PDB entry 8S9T | electron microscopy, 2.52 A resolution | chains B and F of the 6 polymer chains in the assembly

# Chain B
Name: TIGR03984 family CRISPR-associated protein
Source organism: Synechocystis sp. PCC 6803
Reference sequence: Q6ZED4 (Q6ZED4_SYNY3); numbering as in UniProt (aligned over 1-193)
Sequence (193 residues; numbered 1 to 193; the number before each row is that of its first residue):
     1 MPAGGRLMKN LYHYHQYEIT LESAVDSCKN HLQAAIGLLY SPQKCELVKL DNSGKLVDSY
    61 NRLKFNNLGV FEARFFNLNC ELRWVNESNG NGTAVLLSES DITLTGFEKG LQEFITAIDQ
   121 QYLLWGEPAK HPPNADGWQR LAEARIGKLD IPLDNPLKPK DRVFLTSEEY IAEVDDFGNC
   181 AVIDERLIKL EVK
Unresolved in the structure: 1-8

# Chain F
Molecule: Crispr RNA
Source organism: Synechocystis sp. PCC 6803
Sequence (37 nucleotides; each row starts with the number of its first residue):
     1 ACUGAAACUG UAGUAGAACC AAUCGGGGUC GUCAAUA

# How chain B and chain F interact
Residue-residue contacts (7; chain B residue first):
  Pro42(B) with A1(F), sugar contact; C2(F), base contact
  Phe71(B) with A1(F), stacking on the base
  Val85(B) with A1(F), base contact
  Asn86(B) with A1(F), hydrogen bond to the base
  Arg145(B) with G4(F), hydrogen bond to the base; A5(F), base contact
Other interface residues (no listed pair), chain B (7 interface residues in all): Phe65, Leu68

# Summary
The interface between chain B and chain F involves 7 residues on one side and 4 on the other, with 2 hydrogen
bonds and 1 aromatic stacking contact. Polar contacts include Asn86(B)-A1(F) and Arg145(B)-G4(F).
Chain B is TIGR03984 family CRISPR-associated protein and chain F is Crispr RNA, both from Synechocystis sp.
PCC 6803; the structure, CRISPR-Cas type III-D effector complex, was determined by electron microscopy (same
publication as 8S9U, 8S9V and 8S9X).
